PDB entry 9FB4 | electron microscopy, 3.13 A resolution | chains E and T of the 8 polymer chains in the assembly

Chain E:
Protein: Large T antigen
Source organism: Betapolyomavirus macacae
Notes: EC 3.6.4.-
UniProt: P03070 (LT_SV40); numbering as in UniProt (aligned over 266-627)
Amino-acid sequence (362 residues; numbered 266 to 627; the number before each row is that of its first residue):
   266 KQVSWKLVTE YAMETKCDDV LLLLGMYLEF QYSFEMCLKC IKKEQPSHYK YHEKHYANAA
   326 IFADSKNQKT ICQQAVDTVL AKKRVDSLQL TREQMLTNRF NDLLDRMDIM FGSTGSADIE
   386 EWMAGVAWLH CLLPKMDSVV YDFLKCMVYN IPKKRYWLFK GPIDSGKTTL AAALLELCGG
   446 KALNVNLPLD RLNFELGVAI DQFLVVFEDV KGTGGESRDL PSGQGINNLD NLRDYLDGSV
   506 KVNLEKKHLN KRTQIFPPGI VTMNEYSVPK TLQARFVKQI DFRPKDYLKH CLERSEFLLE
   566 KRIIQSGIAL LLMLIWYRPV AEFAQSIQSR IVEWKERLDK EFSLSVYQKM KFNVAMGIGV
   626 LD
Curated features (UniProtKB/Swiss-Prot):
  - binding site (Zn(2+)): Cys302, Cys305, His313, His317
  - binding site (ATP): Gly426 to Thr433
Residues lining bound ligands: ATP (adenosine-5'-triphosphate): Trp393, Leu397, Pro427, Ile428, Asp429, Ser430, Gly431, Lys432, Thr433, Thr434, Asp474, Asn529, Arg548, Pro549, Lys550, Leu553, Lys554, Leu557, Leu564
Reported in the primary citation:
  - binding site for Chains: T (chain T): Arg456, Lys512, His513
  - binding site for ATP: Lys418, Arg498, Arg540

Chain T:
Molecule: Chains: T
Sequence (17 nucleotides; row label = number of the first residue in the row; numbers below 1 keep their minus sign (DT-9 is residue -9)):
    -9 TTTTTTTTTT TTTTTTT

How chain E and chain T interact:
Contacting residue pairs (8; chain E residue first):
  Lys334(E) - DT-1(T)  salt bridge to the phosphate
  Arg456(E) - DT6(T)  salt bridge to the phosphate
  Phe459(E) - DT5(T)  phosphate contact
  Lys512(E) - DT5(T)  phosphate contact
  Lys512(E) - DT6(T)  salt bridge to the phosphate
  His513(E) - DT3(T)  base contact
  His513(E) - DT4(T)  hydrogen bond to the base
  His513(E) - DT5(T)  hydrogen bond to the phosphate
Also at the interface, not in a pair above, chain E (9 interface residues in all): Thr335, Gln338, Glu510, Lys511
Also at the interface, not in a pair above, chain T (7 interface residues in all): DT-3, DT-2

In short:
Chain E and chain T form an interface of 9 and 7 residues respectively, with 2 hydrogen bonds and 3 salt
bridges. Polar contacts include His513(E)-DT4(T), His513(E)-DT5(T) and Lys334(E)-DT-1(T). From the paper: a
binding site for Chains: T (chain T) at Arg456(E), Lys512(E) and His513(E); a binding site for ATP at
Lys418(E), Arg498(E) and Arg540(E).
Chain E is Large T antigen (Betapolyomavirus macacae) and chain T is Chains: T; the structure, SV40 large T
antigen assembly with DNA in presence of ATP, was determined by electron microscopy (same publication as 9EVH,
9EVP, 9F3T, 9F3U, 9F5I, 9F73 and 14 further entries).
